Entry 8S6K (X-ray diffraction, 1.75 A resolution); this record covers chains A and M.

[Chain A]
Protein: ScFv-G2D11
Source organism: Mus musculus
Notes: antibody fragment or engineered binder
Amino-acid sequence (250 residues; numbered 1 to 1116 plus 4 insertion-coded residues; 870 numbers in that range are skipped by the numbering (no residue carries them; nothing is unmodelled there); the number before each row is that of its first residue; a row labelled like 82A-82C holds insertion residues (82A, then the next letters in order)):
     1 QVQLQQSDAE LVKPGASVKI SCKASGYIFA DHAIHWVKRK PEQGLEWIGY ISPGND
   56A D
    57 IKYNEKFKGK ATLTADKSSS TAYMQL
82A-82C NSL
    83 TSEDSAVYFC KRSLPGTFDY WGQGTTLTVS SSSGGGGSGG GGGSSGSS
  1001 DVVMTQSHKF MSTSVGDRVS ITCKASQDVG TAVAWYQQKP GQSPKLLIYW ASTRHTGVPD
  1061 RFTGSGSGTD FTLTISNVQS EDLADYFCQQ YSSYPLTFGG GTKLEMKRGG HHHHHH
Not modelled in the structure: 113-120, 1108-1116
Disulfides: Cys-22/Cys-92, Cys-1023/Cys-1088
Ligand contacts:
  - 2-acetamido-2-deoxy-alpha-D-galactopyranose (A2G), molecule 1: Ala-30, Asp-31, His-32, Ala-33, Tyr-50, Ser-52, Asn-55, Asp-56A
  - 2-acetamido-2-deoxy-alpha-D-galactopyranose (A2G), molecule 2: Asp-31, His-32, Ala-33, His-35, Tyr-50, Ser-95, Leu-96, Phe-100, Tyr-1094

[Chain M]
Protein: Mucin-1 subunit alpha
Reference sequence: P15941 (MUC1_HUMAN); residues 1-7 here correspond to UniProt positions 127-133 (UniProt number = residue number + 126)
Amino-acid sequence (8 residues; numbered 1 to 8; the number before each row is that of its first residue):
     1 APGSTAPX
Differences from the reference sequence: amidation (8)
Modified / non-standard residues: NH2 (amino group) at position 8
Swiss-Prot annotation at these positions:
  - glycosylation: Thr-5 (O-linked (GalNAc...) threonine)
Covalent attachments: 2-acetamido-2-deoxy-alpha-D-galactopyranose (A2G) linked to Ser-4, Thr-5

[How chain A and chain M interact]
Residue-residue contacts (10; chain A residue first):
  Asp-31(A) with Pro-7(M)
  Leu-96(A) with Pro-2(M); Gly-3(M)
  Ala-1032(A) with Pro-2(M), hydrophobic
  Trp-1050(A) with Pro-2(M), hydrophobic
  Tyr-1091(A) with Ala-1(M); Pro-2(M)
  Ser-1092(A) with Ala-1(M); Pro-2(M)
  Tyr-1094(A) with Ala-1(M), hydrophobic
Also at the interface, not in a pair above, chain M (5 interface residues in all): Ser-4

[Summary]
7 residues of chain A and 5 residues of chain M are in contact. Chain A binds
2-acetamido-2-deoxy-alpha-D-galactopyranose. 2-acetamido-2-deoxy-alpha-D-galactopyranose is covalently linked
to Ser-4(M) and Thr-5(M).
Here chain A is ScFv-G2D11 (Mus musculus) and chain M is Mucin-1 subunit alpha. Entry 8S6K (Crystal structure
of ScFv-G2D11 complexed to a bis-Tn glycopeptide) was determined by X-ray diffraction.
